Entry 1U3Q (X-ray diffraction, 2.40 A resolution); this record covers chains A and C.

Chain A (and C):
Name: Estrogen receptor beta
Source organism: Homo sapiens
Notes: chain C of this document is another copy of the same molecule, construct and numbering; everything in this record applies to it too
Reference sequence: Q92731 (ESR2_HUMAN); numbering as in UniProt (aligned over 261-500)
Sequence (240 residues; numbered 261 to 500; the number before each row is that of its first residue):
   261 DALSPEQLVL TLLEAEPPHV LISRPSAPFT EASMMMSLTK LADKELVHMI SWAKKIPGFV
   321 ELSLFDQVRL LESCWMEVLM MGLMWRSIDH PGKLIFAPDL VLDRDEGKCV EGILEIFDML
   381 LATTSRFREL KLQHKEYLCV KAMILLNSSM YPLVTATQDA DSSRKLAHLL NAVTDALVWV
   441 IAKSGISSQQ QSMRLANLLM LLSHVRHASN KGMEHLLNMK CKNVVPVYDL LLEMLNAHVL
Unresolved in the structure: 261-262, 412-420, 498-500
Ligand contacts: CL-272 (272; 4-(6-hydroxy-benzo[d]isoxazol-3-yl)benzene-1,3-diol): Met295, Leu298, Leu301, Ala302, Glu305, Met336, Leu339, Met340, Leu343, Arg346, Phe356, Ile373, Ile376, Leu380, Gly472, His475, Leu476

Interface between chain A and chain C:
Contacting residue pairs (52; chain A residue first):
  Glu375(A) with Tyr411(C)
  Asp378(A) with Tyr411(C)
  Met379(A) with Met410(C), hydrophobic; Tyr411(C), hydrogen bond (backbone-side chain)
  Ala382(A) with Tyr411(C), hydrophobic
  Met403(A) with Met460(C), hydrophobic
  Asn407(A) with Met460(C); His464(C), hydrogen bond (backbone-side chain)
  Ser408(A) with His464(C)
  Ser409(A) with His464(C)
  Met410(A) with Met379(C), hydrophobic; Ala382(C); Thr383(C); His464(C), hydrogen bond; His467(C)
  Tyr411(A) with Ala382(C)
  Leu430(A) with Met460(C), hydrophobic
  Asn431(A) with Met453(C)
  Thr434(A) with Met453(C); Ala456(C); Met460(C)
  Asp435(A) with Gln449(C), hydrogen bond; Met453(C)
  Gln449(A) with Asp435(C), hydrogen bond
  Ser452(A) with Leu455(C)
  Met453(A) with Asn431(C); Thr434(C); Asp435(C)
  Leu455(A) with Ser452(C)
  Ala456(A) with Thr434(C); Leu459(C), hydrophobic
  Leu459(A) with Ala456(C), hydrophobic; Leu459(C), hydrophobic
  Met460(A) with Met403(C), hydrophobic; Asn407(C); Thr434(C)
  Leu462(A) with Ser463(C)
  Ser463(A) with Leu462(C); Ser463(C); Arg466(C), hydrogen bond (backbone-side chain)
  His464(A) with Asn407(C), hydrogen bond; Met410(C), hydrogen bond; Arg466(C)
  Arg466(A) with Ser463(C); His464(C); His467(C)
  His467(A) with Met410(C); Arg466(C); Asn470(C)
  Asn470(A) with His467(C), hydrogen bond; Asn470(C)
  Glu474(A) with Glu474(C)
Interface residues without a listed pair, chain A (29 interface residues in all): Val438
Interface residues without a listed pair, chain C (29 interface residues in all): Ser408, Ser409, Leu430, Val438, Asn457

In short:
Chain A and chain C each contribute 29 residues to their interface, with 9 hydrogen bonds. Among the polar
pairs are Met379(A)-Tyr411(C), Asn407(A)-His464(C) and Met410(A)-His464(C). Chain A binds CL-272.
Chain A and chain C are both Estrogen receptor beta (Homo sapiens); the structure, Crystal Structure of
Estrogen Receptor beta complexed with CL-272, was determined by X-ray diffraction, deposited together with
1U3R and 1U3S.
